Entry 5MWN (X-ray diffraction, 2.20 A resolution); this record covers chains C and N of the 7 polymer chains in the assembly.

# Chain C
Protein: Type VI secretion protein
Source organism: Escherichia coli
UniProtKB: A0A0P7QEP7 (A0A0P7QEP7_ECOLX); numbering as in UniProt (aligned over 1-315)
Chain sequence (315 residues; row label = number of the first residue in the row):
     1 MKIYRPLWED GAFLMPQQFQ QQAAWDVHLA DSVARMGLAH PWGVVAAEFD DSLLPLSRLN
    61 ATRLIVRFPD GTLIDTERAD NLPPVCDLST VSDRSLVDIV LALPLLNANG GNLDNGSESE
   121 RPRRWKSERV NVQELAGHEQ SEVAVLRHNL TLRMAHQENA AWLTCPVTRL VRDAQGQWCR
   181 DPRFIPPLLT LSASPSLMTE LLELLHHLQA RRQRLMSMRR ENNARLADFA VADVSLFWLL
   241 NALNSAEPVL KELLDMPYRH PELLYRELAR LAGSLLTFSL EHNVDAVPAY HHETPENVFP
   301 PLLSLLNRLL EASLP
Disordered / not traced: 314-315
Differences from the reference sequence: conflict L202 (Ala in A0A0P7QEP7)

# Chain N
Protein: llama nanobody raised against TssK, nbK27
Source organism: Lama glama
Notes: antibody fragment or engineered binder
Chain sequence (125 residues; row label = number of the first residue in the row):
     1 QVQLVESGGG LVQPGGSLRL SCAASGIMLG YFTMAWYRQA PGKQRELVAT EISGGSANYA
    61 DAVKGRFTIS RDNARSTVYL QMNSLKPEDT AVYYCDARIW RGTVYDNISG PGTQVTVSSH
   121 HHHHH
Disordered / not traced: 118-125
Disulfide bonds: C22-C95

# Chain C / chain N interface
Pairs across the interface (8; chain C residue first):
  G11(C) - Y31(N)
  A12(C) - Y31(N)
  F13(C) - Y31(N)  hydrophobic
  F13(C) - W100(N)  hydrophobic
  L14(C) - G30(N)
  L14(C) - G102(N)
  M15(C) - G102(N)
  M15(C) - T103(N)
Also at the interface, not in a pair above, chain C (6 interface residues in all): P16

# Summary
The interface between chain C and chain N involves 6 residues on one side and 5 on the other.
Chain C is Type VI secretion protein (Escherichia coli) and chain N is llama nanobody raised against TssK,
nbK27 (Lama glama); the structure, Structure of the EAEC T6SS component TssK N-terminal domain in complex with
llama nanobodies nbK18 and ..., was determined by X-ray diffraction, deposited together with 5M2W, 5M2Y and
5M30.
